5XOT - chains D and E of the 5 polymer chains in the assembly; structure by X-ray diffraction, 2.79 A resolution.

== Chain D ==
Molecule: The Delta chain of TU55 TCR
From: Homo sapiens
Chain sequence (204 residues; numbered 1 to 204; the number before each row is that of its first residue; X marks 1 residue of unknown identity (built as UNK)):
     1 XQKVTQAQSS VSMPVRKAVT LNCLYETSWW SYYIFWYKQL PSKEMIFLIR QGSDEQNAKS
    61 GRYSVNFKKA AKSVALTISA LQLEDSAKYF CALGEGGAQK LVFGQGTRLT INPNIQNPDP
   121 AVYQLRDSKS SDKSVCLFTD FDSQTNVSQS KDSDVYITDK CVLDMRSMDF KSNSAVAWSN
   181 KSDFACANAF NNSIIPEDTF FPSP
Disordered / not traced: 1
Disulfides: Cys-23/Cys-91, Cys-136/Cys-186

== Chain E ==
Molecule: The beta chain of TU55 TCR
From: Homo sapiens
Chain sequence (242 residues; numbered 3 to 244; the number before each row is that of its first residue):
     3 GVTQTPKFQV LKTGQSMTLQ CAQDMNHNSM YWYRQDPGMG LRLIYYSASE GTTDKGEVPN
    63 GYNVSRLNKR EFSLRLESAA PSQTSVYFCA SRTRGGTLIE QYFGPGTRLT VTEDLNKVFP
   123 PEVAVFEPSE AEISHTQKAT LVCLATGFFP DHVELSWWVN GKEVHSGVCT DPQPLKEQPA
   183 LNDSRYALSS RLRVSATFWQ NPRNHFRCQV QFYGLSENDE WTQDRAKPVT QIVSAEAWGR
   243 AD
Disulfides: Cys-23/Cys-91, Cys-145/Cys-210

== Chain D / chain E interface ==
Inter-chain disulfides: Cys-161(D)/Cys-171(E)
Contacting residue pairs - 87 pairs, chain D then chain E:
  Tyr-33(D) with Thr-99(E), hydrogen bond (side chain-backbone)
  Phe-35(D) with Glu-102(E)
  Tyr-37(D) with Glu-102(E); Gln-103(E), hydrogen bond (side chain-backbone); Phe-105(E), hydrophobic
  Gln-39(D) with Gln-37(E), hydrogen bond; Phe-90(E)
  Ser-42(D) with Arg-110(E), hydrogen bond (backbone-side chain)
  Lys-43(D) with Phe-90(E); Arg-110(E)
  Met-45(D) with Leu-43(E), hydrophobic; Phe-105(E), hydrophobic
  Phe-47(D) with Glu-102(E)
  Arg-50(D) with Thr-99(E); Leu-100(E); Glu-102(E), salt bridge
  Lys-88(D) with Gly-40(E), hydrogen bond (side chain-backbone)
  Phe-90(D) with Gln-37(E); Met-41(E); Gly-42(E)
  Gly-97(D) with Arg-94(E)
  Ala-98(D) with Tyr-48(E), hydrophobic
  Gln-99(D) with Tyr-33(E); Arg-94(E); Ile-101(E); Gln-103(E)
  Lys-100(D) with Leu-45(E); Tyr-48(E); Lys-57(E), hydrogen bond (side chain-backbone); Gly-58(E)
  Leu-101(D) with Tyr-35(E), hydrogen bond (backbone-side chain); Gln-103(E)
  Phe-103(D) with Leu-43(E); Phe-105(E), hydrophobic
  Gly-104(D) with Gly-42(E)
  Gln-105(D) with Met-41(E)
  Asp-119(D) with His-137(E), salt bridge
  Tyr-123(D) with Ser-131(E); Ala-133(E); Glu-134(E); His-137(E); Thr-138(E)
  Gln-124(D) with Ser-131(E)
  Leu-125(D) with Phe-128(E); Glu-129(E); Thr-142(E); Val-144(E), hydrophobic
  Arg-126(D) with Phe-128(E); Glu-129(E), hydrogen bond (backbone-backbone)
  Asp-127(D) with Phe-128(E)
  Ser-128(D) with Val-127(E); Glu-129(E), hydrogen bond; Glu-238(E)
  Lys-133(D) with Phe-128(E)
  Val-135(D) with Phe-128(E), hydrophobic
  Leu-137(D) with Thr-142(E)
  Asp-140(D) with Thr-138(E); Arg-195(E), salt bridge
  Tyr-156(D) with Glu-179(E)
  Thr-158(D) with Asp-173(E), hydrogen bond; Ser-191(E); Arg-193(E)
  Asp-159(D) with Asp-173(E)
  Cys-161(D) with Cys-171(E), disulfide; Arg-193(E), hydrogen bond
  Val-162(D) with Cys-171(E), hydrogen bond (backbone-side chain)
  Leu-163(D) with Gly-169(E); Val-170(E); Cys-171(E), hydrophobic; Arg-195(E)
  Asp-164(D) with Ser-168(E); Gly-169(E), hydrogen bond (backbone-backbone)
  Met-165(D) with Lys-140(E); Arg-195(E); Val-196(E), hydrophobic
  Arg-166(D) with Ser-168(E), hydrogen bond (backbone-side chain)
  Met-168(D) with Ser-197(E)
  Phe-170(D) with Lys-140(E); Arg-195(E)
  Ser-172(D) with Arg-195(E), hydrogen bond
  Ser-174(D) with Arg-193(E), hydrogen bond (backbone-side chain)
  Ala-175(D) with Arg-193(E)
  Val-176(D) with Arg-193(E)
  Trp-178(D) with Leu-146(E), hydrophobic; Ala-189(E), hydrophobic
  Phe-200(D) with His-137(E)
  Pro-202(D) with Ala-133(E), hydrophobic
Interface residues without a listed pair, chain D (54 interface residues in all): Pro-41, Ser-134, Thr-139, Ser-153, Ile-157, Ser-167
Interface residues without a listed pair, chain E (55 interface residues in all): Ser-31, Val-88, Tyr-104, Pro-130, Thr-148, His-167, Pro-174, Leu-177, Gln-180, Ala-239

== In short ==
Chain D and chain E form an interface of 54 and 55 residues respectively; the contacts include 1 disulfide
bond, 16 hydrogen bonds and 3 salt bridges. Polar contacts include Arg-50(D)/Glu-102(E), Asp-119(D)/His-137(E)
and Asp-140(D)/Arg-195(E).
Chain D is the Delta chain of TU55 TCR and chain E is the beta chain of TU55 TCR, both from Homo sapiens; the
structure, Crystal structure of pHLA-B35 in complex with TU55 T cell receptor, was determined by X-ray
diffraction (same publication as 5XOS and 5XOV).
